PDB entry 2V53 | X-ray diffraction, 3.20 A resolution | chains C and D of the 4 polymer chains in the assembly

[Chain C (and D)]
Molecule: Collagen alpha-1(III) chain
Notes: chain D of this document is another copy of the same molecule, construct and numbering; everything in this record applies to it too
UniProt: P02461 (CO3A1_HUMAN); residues 7-27 here correspond to UniProt positions 564-584 (UniProt number = residue number + 557)
Sequence (33 residues; each row starts with the number of its first residue):
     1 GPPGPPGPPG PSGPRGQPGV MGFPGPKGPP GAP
Modified positions: Pro3, Pro6, Pro9, Pro18, Pro24, Pro30, Pro33 (4-hydroxyproline; HYP)
Curated features (UniProtKB/Swiss-Prot):
  - modified residue (4-hydroxyproline): Pro9, Pro18, Pro24

[Interface between chain C and chain D]
Pairs across the interface (57; chain C residue first):
  Gly1(C) with Pro2(D)
  Pro2(C) with Pro2(D)
  Pro3(C) with Pro2(D)
  Gly4(C) with Pro2(D), hydrogen bond (backbone-backbone); Gly4(D)
  Pro5(C) with Gly4(D)
  Pro6(C) with Pro5(D)
  Gly7(C) with Pro5(D); Gly7(D); Pro8(D)
  Pro8(C) with Gly7(D); Pro8(D)
  Pro9(C) with Pro8(D)
  Gly10(C) with Pro8(D), hydrogen bond (backbone-backbone); Gly10(D), hydrogen bond (backbone-backbone); Pro11(D)
  Pro11(C) with Pro11(D)
  Ser12(C) with Pro11(D), hydrogen bond (side chain-backbone); Ser12(D), hydrogen bond (side chain-backbone)
  Gly13(C) with Pro11(D), hydrogen bond (backbone-backbone); Gly13(D)
  Pro14(C) with Gly13(D)
  Arg15(C) with Pro14(D); Arg15(D), hydrogen bond (side chain-backbone); Gly16(D); Gln17(D), hydrogen bond
  Gly16(C) with Pro14(D), hydrogen bond (backbone-backbone); Gly16(D)
  Gln17(C) with Gly16(D); Gln17(D)
  Pro18(C) with Gln17(D)
  Gly19(C) with Gln17(D), hydrogen bond (backbone-backbone); Pro18(D); Gly19(D), hydrogen bond (backbone-backbone)
  Val20(C) with Gly19(D); Val20(D)
  Met21(C) with Val20(D)
  Gly22(C) with Val20(D), hydrogen bond (backbone-backbone); Gly22(D)
  Phe23(C) with Gly22(D)
  Pro24(C) with Phe23(D)
  Gly25(C) with Phe23(D), hydrogen bond (backbone-backbone); Gly25(D); Pro26(D)
  Pro26(C) with Gly25(D)
  Lys27(C) with Pro26(D)
  Gly28(C) with Pro26(D); Lys27(D); Gly28(D); Pro29(D)
  Pro29(C) with Gly28(D)
  Pro30(C) with Pro29(D)
  Gly31(C) with Pro29(D); Gly31(D)
  Ala32(C) with Gly31(D)
  Pro33(C) with Ala32(D); Pro33(D)
Interface residues without a listed pair, chain D (31 interface residues in all): Gly1, Pro6, Pro9, Met21, Pro24

[Overview]
33 residues of chain C and 31 residues of chain D are in contact, with 13 hydrogen bonds. Polar contacts
include Ser12(C)-Pro11(D), Ser12(C)-Ser12(D) and Arg15(C)-Arg15(D).
Chain C and chain D are both Collagen alpha-1(III) chain; the structure, Crystal structure of a SPARC-collagen
complex, was determined by X-ray diffraction.
